6NNF - chains G and H of the 8 polymer chains in the assembly; structure by X-ray diffraction, 2.76 A resolution.

[Chain G]
Protein: Envelope glycoprotein gp120
Source organism: Human immunodeficiency virus 1
Notes: fragment: gp120
UniProtKB: Q2N0S6 (Q2N0S6_9HIV1); the construct lacks a stretch of the UniProt sequence and is renumbered around it, so the offset changes along the chain: 31-137 = UniProt 30-136; 146-185 = UniProt 137-176; 189-309 = UniProt 188-308; 312-321 = UniProt 309-318; 2 more segments
Chain sequence (481 residues; row label = number of the first residue in the row; note: 14 numbers in that range are skipped by the numbering (no residue carries them; nothing is unmodelled there); a row labelled like 185A-185K holds insertion residues (185A, then the next letters in order)):
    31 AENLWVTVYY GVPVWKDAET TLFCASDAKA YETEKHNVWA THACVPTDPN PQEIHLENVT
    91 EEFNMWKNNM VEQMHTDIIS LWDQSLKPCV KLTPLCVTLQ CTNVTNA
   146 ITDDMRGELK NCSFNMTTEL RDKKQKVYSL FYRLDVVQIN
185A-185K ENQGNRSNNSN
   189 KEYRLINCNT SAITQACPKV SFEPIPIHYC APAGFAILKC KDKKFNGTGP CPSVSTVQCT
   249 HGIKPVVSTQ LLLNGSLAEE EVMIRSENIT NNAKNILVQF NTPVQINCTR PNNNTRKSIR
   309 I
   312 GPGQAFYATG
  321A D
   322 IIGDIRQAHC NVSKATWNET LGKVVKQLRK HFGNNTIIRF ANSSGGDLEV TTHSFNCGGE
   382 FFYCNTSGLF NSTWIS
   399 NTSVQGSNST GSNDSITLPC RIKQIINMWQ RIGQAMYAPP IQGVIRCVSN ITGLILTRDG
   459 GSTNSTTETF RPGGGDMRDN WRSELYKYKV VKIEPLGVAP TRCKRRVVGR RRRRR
Unresolved in the structure: 31, 58-66, 146-150, 185A-185K, 399-410, 458-461, 506-513
Construct notes: engineered mutation Ala-137 (Asn136 in Q2N0S6), Asn-332 (Thr330 in Q2N0S6), Cys-501 (Ala498 in Q2N0S6); expression tag (509-513)
Disulfide bonds: Cys-54/Cys-74, Cys-119/Cys-205, Cys-126/Cys-196, Cys-131/Cys-157, Cys-218/Cys-247, Cys-228/Cys-239, Cys-296/Cys-331, Cys-378/Cys-445, Cys-385/Cys-418
Covalent attachments: glycan linked to Asn-88, Asn-332; N-acetylglucosamine (NAG) linked to Asn-133, Asn-156, Asn-160, Asn-197, Asn-234, Asn-262, Asn-276, Asn-295, Asn-301, Asn-363, Asn-386, Asn-448

[Chain H]
Protein: 3H109L Fab heavy chain
Source organism: Homo sapiens
Notes: antibody fragment or engineered binder
Chain sequence (244 residues; each row starts with the number of its first residue; a row labelled like 82A-82C holds insertion residues (82A, then the next letters in order)):
     1 QVQLQESGPG LVKPSETLSL TCTVSGGSIS NYYWSWIRQS PGKGLEWIGY ISDSESTNYN
    61 PSLKSRVIIS VDTSKNQLSL KL
82A-82C NSV
    83 TAADSAIYYC ARAQQGKR
100A-100R IYGMVSFGEFFYYYYMDV
   101 WGKGTTVTVS SASTKGPSVF PLAPSSKSTS GGTAALGCLV KDYFPEPVTV SWNSGALTSG
   161 VHTFPAVLQS SGLYSLSSVV TVPSSSLGTQ TYICNVNHKP SNTKVDKKVE PKSCDKGLEV
   221 LFQ
Unresolved in the structure: 127-131, 212-223
Disulfide bonds: Cys-22/Cys-92, Cys-138/Cys-194

[Interface between chain G and chain H]
Contacting residue pairs - 10 pairs, chain G then chain H:
  Asp-325(G) / Tyr-100B(H)
  Ile-326(G) / Tyr-100B(H)
  Arg-327(G) / Gly-100C(H)
  Arg-327(G) / Glu-100I(H)  salt bridge
  Gln-328(G) / Phe-100G(H)
  Gln-328(G) / Glu-100I(H)  hydrogen bond (backbone-side chain)
  His-330(G) / Met-100D(H)
  His-330(G) / Phe-100G(H)
  Thr-415(G) / Met-100D(H)
  Pro-417(G) / Phe-100G(H)  hydrophobic

[Summary]
7 residues of chain G face 5 of chain H across their interface; the contacts include 1 hydrogen bond and 1
salt bridge. Among the polar pairs are Arg-327(G)/Glu-100I(H) and Gln-328(G)/Glu-100I(H).
Chain G is Envelope glycoprotein gp120 (Human immunodeficiency virus 1) and chain H is 3H109L Fab heavy chain
(Homo sapiens); the structure, Crystal Structure of HIV-1 BG505 SOSIP.664 Prefusion Env Trimer Bound to VRC01
FR3-03 scFv in Complex ..., was determined by X-ray diffraction (same publication as 6NM6 and 6NNJ).
